6T4D - chain A; structure by X-ray diffraction, 2.14 A resolution.

# Chain A
Name: Morn1
Organism: Plasmodium falciparum
UniProtKB: A0A024VKH2 (A0A024VKH2_PLAFA); residue numbers follow UniProt; this construct covers 148-364
Amino-acid sequence (217 residues; each row starts with the number of its first residue):
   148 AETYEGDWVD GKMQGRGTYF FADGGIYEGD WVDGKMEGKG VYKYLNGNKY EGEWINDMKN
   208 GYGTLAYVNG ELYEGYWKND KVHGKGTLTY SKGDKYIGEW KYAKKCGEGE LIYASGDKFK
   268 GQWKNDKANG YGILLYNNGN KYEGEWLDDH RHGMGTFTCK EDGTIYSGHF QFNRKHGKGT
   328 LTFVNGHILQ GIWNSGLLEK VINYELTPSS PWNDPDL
Unresolved in the structure: 350-364
Bound ions: Zn2+: C306, D309
From the paper describing this entry:
  - Zn2+ coordination: C306, D309
  - contacts within the chain: D309-T311
  - self-association interface (contacts with another copy of this molecule); pairs are residue here / residue on that copy: E308-K322 (salt bridge), E308-F304, T311-T311 (hydrogen bond), F330-F330 (pi stacking), H334-H334 (pi stacking), L328, V331, N332, L336

# In short
The Zn2+ site is built by C306 and D309. From the paper: Zn2+ coordination by C306 and D309; a
self-association interface involving E308, T311 and K322 among others.
Chain A is Morn1 (Plasmodium falciparum); the structure, Crystal structure of Plasmodium falciparum Morn1, was
determined by X-ray diffraction together with 6T4R and 6T69 from the same study.
